PDB entry 6YS5 | electron microscopy, 3.00 A resolution | chains 3 and h of the 10 polymer chains in the assembly

== Chain 3 ==
Molecule: 16S ribosomal RNA
Organism: Acinetobacter baumannii ATCC 19606
Sequence (1544 nucleotides; row label = number of the first residue in the row):
     1 UUUAACUGAAGAGUUUGAUCAUGGCUCAGAUUGAACGCUGGCGGCAGGCU
    51 UAACACAUGCAAGUCGAGCGGGGGAAGGUAGCUUGCUACCGGACCUAGCG
   101 GCGGACGGGUGAGUAAUGCUUAGGAAUCUGCCUAUUAGUGGGGGACAACA
   151 UCUCGAAAGGGAUGCUAAUACCGCAUACGUCCUACGGGAGAAAGCAGGGG
   201 AUCUUCGGACCUUGCGCUAAUAGAUGAGCCUAAGUCGGAUUAGCUAGUUG
   251 GUGGGGUAAAGGCCUACCAAGGCGACGAUCUGUAGCGGGUCUGAGAGGAU
   301 GAUCCGCCACACUGGGACUGAGACACGGCCCAGACUCCUACGGGAGGCAG
   351 CAGUGGGGAAUAUUGGACAAUGGGGGGAACCCUGAUCCAGCCAUGCCGCG
   401 UGUGUGAAGAAGGCCUUAUGGUUGUAAAGCACUUUAAGCGAGGAGGAGGC
   451 UACUUUAGUUAAUACCUAGAGAUAGUGGACGUUACUCGCAGAAUAAGCAC
   501 CGGCUAACUCUGUGCCAGCAGCCGCGGUAAUACAGAGGGUGCGAGCGUUA
   551 AUCGGAUUUACUGGGCGUAAAGCGUGCGUAGGCGGCUUAUUAAGUCGGAU
   601 GUGAAAUCCCCGAGCUUAACUUGGGAAUUGCAUUCGAUACUGGUGAGCUA
   651 GAGUAUGGGAGAGGAUGGUAGAAUUCCAGGUGUAGCGGUGAAAUGCGUAG
   701 AGAUCUGGAGGAAUACCGAUGGCGAAGGCAGCCAUCUGGCCUAAUACUGA
   751 CGCUGAGGUACGAAAGCAUGGGGAGCAAACAGGAUUAGAUACCCUGGUAG
   801 UCCAUGCCGUAAACGAUGUCUACUAGCCGUUGGGGCCUUUGAGGCUUUAG
   851 UGGCGCAGCUAACGCGAUAAGUAGACCGCCUGGGGAGUACGGUCGCAAGA
   901 CUAAAACUCAAAUGAAUUGACGGGGGCCCGCACAAGCGGUGGAGCAUGUG
   951 GUUUAAUUCGAUGCAACGCGAAGAACCUUACCUGGCCUUGACAUACUAGA
  1001 AACUUUCCAGAGAUGGAUUGGUGCCUUCGGGAAUCUAGAUACAGGUGCUG
  1051 CAUGGCUGUCGUCAGCUCGUGUCGUGAGAUGUUGGGUUAAGUCCCGCAAC
  1101 GAGCGCAACCCUUUUCCUUACUUGCCAGCAUUUCGGAUGGGAACUUUAAG
  1151 GAUACUGCCAGUGACAAACUGGAGGAAGGCGGGGACGACGUCAAGUCAUC
  1201 AUGGCCCUUACGGCCAGGGCUACACACGUGCUACAAUGGUCGGUACAAAG
  1251 GGUUGCUACACAGCGAUGUGAUGCUAAUCUCAAAAAGCCGAUCGUAGUCC
  1301 GGAUUGGAGUCUGCAACUCGACUCCAUGAAGUCGGAAUCGCUAGUAAUCG
  1351 CGGAUCAGAAUGCCGCGGUGAAUACGUUCCCGGGCCUUGUACACACCGCC
  1401 CGUCACACCAUGGGAGUUUGUUGCACCAGAAGUAGCUAGCCUAACUGCAA
  1451 AGAGGGCGGUUACCACGGUGUGGCCGAUGACUGGGGUGAAGUCGUAACAA
  1501 GGUAGCCGUAGGGGAACCUGCGGCUGGAUCACCUCCUUAACGAA
Not modelled in the structure: 1-923, 1023-1030, 1385-1544

== Chain h ==
Molecule: 30S ribosomal protein S7
Organism: Acinetobacter baumannii ATCC 19606
UniProtKB: D0C9P7 (D0C9P7_ACIB2); numbering as in UniProt (aligned over 1-156)
Sequence (156 residues; each row starts with the number of its first residue):
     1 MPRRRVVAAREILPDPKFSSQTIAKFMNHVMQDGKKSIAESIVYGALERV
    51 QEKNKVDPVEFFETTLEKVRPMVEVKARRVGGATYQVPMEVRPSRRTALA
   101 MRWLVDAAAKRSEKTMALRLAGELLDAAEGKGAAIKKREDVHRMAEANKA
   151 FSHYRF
Not modelled in the structure: 1-2, 71-96, 146-156

== How chain 3 and chain h interact ==
Residue-residue contacts (42; chain 3 residue first):
  C929(3) with Arg4(h), base contact; Arg5(h), salt bridge to the phosphate
  G930(3) with Arg4(h), hydrogen bond to the base
  C931(3) with Arg3(h), phosphate contact
  A932(3) with Arg4(h), hydrogen bond to the base
  G936(3) with Arg102(h), sugar contact
  C937(3) with Arg102(h), salt bridge to the phosphate
  U1088(3) with Arg5(h), salt bridge to the phosphate
  A1089(3) with Arg5(h), salt bridge to the phosphate
  U1237(3) with Val30(h), hydrogen bond to the base; Gln32(h), base contact; Ile38(h), sugar contact; Met116(h), hydrogen bond to the phosphate; Arg119(h), salt bridge to the phosphate
  A1286(3) with Lys35(h), hydrogen bond to the sugar
  G1287(3) with Lys35(h), phosphate contact; Ser37(h), phosphate contact
  C1288(3) with Ser37(h), phosphate contact
  G1294(3) with Lys114(h), base contact
  U1342(3) with Arg3(h), hydrogen bond to the sugar
  A1343(3) with Arg10(h), hydrogen bond to the sugar
  A1347(3) with Asp33(h), hydrogen bond to the sugar
  U1348(3) with Asp33(h), sugar contact
  U1369(3) with Asp33(h), base contact; Gly34(h), hydrogen bond to the sugar
  G1370(3) with Met31(h), phosphate contact; Gly34(h), sugar contact; Lys36(h), phosphate contact
  A1371(3) with Asn28(h), hydrogen bond to the phosphate; Met31(h), sugar contact; Lys36(h), salt bridge to the phosphate
  A1372(3) with Ile12(h), phosphate contact; Lys25(h), salt bridge to the phosphate; Asn28(h), hydrogen bond to the phosphate
  U1373(3) with Arg10(h), hydrogen bond to the base; Lys25(h), salt bridge to the phosphate; Ala98(h), phosphate contact
  A1374(3) with Arg3(h), hydrogen bond to the base; Val7(h), base contact
  G1376(3) with Arg3(h), base contact
  U1377(3) with Arg3(h), base contact; Arg4(h), hydrogen bond to the base
Other interface residues (no listed pair), chain 3 (29 interface residues in all): A1090, A1236, G1238, C1375
Other interface residues (no listed pair), chain h (26 interface residues in all): His29, Ile42, Val105, Thr115

== Summary ==
29 residues of chain 3 and 26 residues of chain h are in contact; the contacts include 14 hydrogen bonds and 8
salt bridges. Among the polar pairs are G930(3)-Arg4(h), A932(3)-Arg4(h) and U1237(3)-Val30(h).
Here chain 3 is 16S ribosomal RNA and chain h is 30S ribosomal protein S7, both from Acinetobacter baumannii
ATCC 19606. Entry 6YS5 (Acinetobacter baumannii ribosome-amikacin complex - 30S subunit head) was determined
by electron microscopy together with 6YPU, 6YT9 and 6YTF from the same study.
